Entry 8RJ9 (X-ray diffraction, 1.59 A resolution); this record covers chain A.

[Chain A]
Name: Adenylate kinase
From: Escherichia coli
Notes: EC 2.7.4.3
UniProtKB: P69441 (KAD_ECOLI); residue numbers follow UniProt; this construct covers 1-214
Amino-acid sequence (214 residues; numbered 1 to 214; the number before each row is that of its first residue):
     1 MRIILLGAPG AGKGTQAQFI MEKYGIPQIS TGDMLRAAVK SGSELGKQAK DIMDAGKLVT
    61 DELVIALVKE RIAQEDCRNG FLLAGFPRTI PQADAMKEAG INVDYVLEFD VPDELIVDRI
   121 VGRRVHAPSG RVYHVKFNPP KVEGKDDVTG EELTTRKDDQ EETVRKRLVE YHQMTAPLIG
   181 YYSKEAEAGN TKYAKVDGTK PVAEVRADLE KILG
Sequence notes: engineered mutation Ala84 (Asp in P69441)
Small-molecule neighbours:
  - ADP (adenosine-5'-diphosphate), molecule 1: Ala8, Pro9, Gly10, Ala11, Gly12, Lys13, Gly14, Thr15, Arg119, Gly122, Arg123, Val132, Tyr133, His134, Phe137, Asn138, Gly198, Lys200, Pro201, Val202, Val205
  - ADP, molecule 2: Pro9, Gly10, Lys13, Thr31, Gly32, Leu35, Arg36, Met53, Gly56, Lys57, Leu58, Val59, Val64, Gly85, Phe86, Arg88, Gln92, Ile120, Arg123, Arg156, Asp158, Arg167
UniProt features mapped onto this chain:
  - region: Ser30 to Val59 (NMP), Gly122 to Asp159 (LID)
  - binding site (ATP): Gly10 to Thr15, Arg119, Arg123, Val132, Tyr133, Lys200
  - binding site (AMP): Thr31, Arg36, Lys57 to Val59, Gly85 to Arg88, Gln92, Arg156, Arg167
  - modified residue: Lys192 (N6-acetyllysine)
  - mutagenesis: Pro9 (P9G: No loss of enzyme activity), Gly10 (G10V: No loss of enzyme activity), Lys13 (K13Q: Drastic reduction in enzyme activity)
Reported in the primary citation:
  - mutagenesis - D84A: abolished binding to Mg2+
  - mutagenesis - Q28A (250 +/- 5 s-1): decreased catalytic activity

[Overview]
Chain A binds ADP. Curated annotation (UniProt) lists 11 ATP-binding residues, 12 AMP-binding residues and 3
mutagenesis sites. The paper reports that D84A abolishes binding to Mg2+; Q28A reduces catalytic activity.
Chain A is Adenylate kinase (Escherichia coli); the structure, E. coli adenylate kinase Asp84Ala variant in
complex with two ADP molecules as a result of ..., was determined by X-ray diffraction.
